5D2M - chains A and E of the 5 polymer chains in the assembly; structure by X-ray diffraction, 2.40 A resolution.

# Chain A
Name: SUMO-conjugating enzyme UBC9
Organism: Homo sapiens
Notes: EC 6.3.2.-
UniProtKB: P63279 (UBC9_HUMAN); numbering as in UniProt (aligned over 1-158)
Chain sequence (161 residues; numbered -2 to 158; the number before each row is that of its first residue; numbers below 1 keep their minus sign (Gly-2 is residue -2)):
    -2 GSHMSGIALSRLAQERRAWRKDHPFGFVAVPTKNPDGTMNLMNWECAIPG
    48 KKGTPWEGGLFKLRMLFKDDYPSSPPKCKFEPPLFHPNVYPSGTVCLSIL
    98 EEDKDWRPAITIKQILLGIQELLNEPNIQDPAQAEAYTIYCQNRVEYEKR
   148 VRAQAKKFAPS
Disordered / not traced: -2 to 0, 158
Differences from the reference sequence: expression tag (-2 to 0); engineered mutation Arg14 (Lys in P63279)
Swiss-Prot annotation at these positions:
  - region: Arg13, Ala15 to Lys18 (Interaction with SUMO1)
  - active site: Cys93 (Glycyl thioester intermediate)
  - site: Ile4 (Interaction with RANBP2), Val25 (Interaction with RANBP2), Leu57 (Interaction with RANBP2), Asp100, Lys101 (Substrate binding)
  - modified residue: Ser2 (N-acetylserine), Lys65 (N6-acetyllysine), Ser71 (Phosphoserine)
  - cross-link (Glycyl lysine isopeptide (Lys-Gly)): Lys18 (interchain with G-Cter in SUMO2), Lys48 (interchain with G-Cter in SUMO2), Lys49 (interchain with G-Cter in SUMO1), Lys101 (interchain with G-Cter in SUMO2)
  - mutagenesis: Arg17 to Lys18 (Impairs binding to SUMO1 and catalytic activity), Phe22 (F22A: Impairs binding to RANBP2), Val25 (V25A: Impairs binding to RANBP2), Val27 (V27A: Impairs binding to RANBP2), Glu42 (E42A: Slightly impairs binding to RANBP2), Lys48 (K48A: Slightly impairs binding to RANBP2), Glu54 (E54A: Slightly impairs binding to RANBP2), Leu57 (L57A: Impairs binding to RANBP2), Lys59 (K59A: Impairs binding to RANBP2), Arg61 (R61A: Slightly impairs binding to RANBP2), Asn85 (N85Q: Impairs catalytic activity), Tyr87 (Y87A: Impairs catalytic activity), 3 further mutagenesis entries in UniProt

# Chain E
Name: Small ubiquitin-related modifier 2
Organism: Homo sapiens
UniProtKB: P61956 (SUMO2_HUMAN); numbering as in UniProt (aligned over 15-93)
Chain sequence (83 residues; row label = number of the first residue in the row):
    11 GSHMNDHINLKVAGQDGSVVQFKIKRHTPLSKLMKAYCERQGLSMRQIRF
    61 RFDGQPINETDTPAQLEMEDEDTIDVFQQQTGG
Disordered / not traced: 11-13
Differences from the reference sequence: expression tag (11-14)
Swiss-Prot annotation at these positions:
  - cross-link: Lys21 (Glycyl lysine isopeptide (Lys-Gly) (interchain with G-Cter in SUMO2)), Gly93 (Glycyl lysine isopeptide (Gly-Lys) (interchain with K-? in acceptor proteins))
  - mutagenesis: Lys33 (K33E: Significantly impairs sumoylation of MTA1), Lys35 (K35E: Significantly impairs sumoylation of MTA1), Lys42 (K42E: Significantly impairs sumoylation of MTA1)
What the authors report for this chain:
  - mutagenesis - D63R: decreased catalytic activity

# Interface between chain A and chain E
Pairs across the interface (23; chain A residue first):
  Arg13(A) with Asp63(E), salt bridge
  Arg17(A) with Phe62(E); Glu77(E), hydrogen bond (side chain-backbone); Met78(E); Glu79(E), salt bridge; Glu81(E); Asp82(E), salt bridge; Thr83(E), hydrogen bond (backbone-backbone)
  Lys18(A) with Lys21(E), hydrogen bond (backbone-side chain); Glu81(E), salt bridge; Thr83(E), hydrogen bond (backbone-side chain)
  His20(A) with Thr83(E); Asp85(E), salt bridge
  Phe22(A) with Ala23(E); Gly24(E); Gln25(E); Asp85(E); Val86(E); Phe87(E), hydrophobic
  Val25(A) with Asp63(E); Gly64(E)
  Val27(A) with Asp63(E)
  Pro157(A) with Arg61(E)
Also at the interface, not in a pair above, chain A (12 interface residues in all): Gly23, Phe24, Ala26, Lys49

# Summary
12 residues of chain A face 17 of chain E across their interface; the contacts include 4 hydrogen bonds and 5
salt bridges. Among the polar pairs are Arg13(A)-Asp63(E), Arg17(A)-Glu79(E) and Arg17(A)-Asp82(E). The paper
reports that D63R of chain E reduces catalytic activity.
Chain A is SUMO-conjugating enzyme UBC9 and chain E is Small ubiquitin-related modifier 2, both from Homo
sapiens; the structure, Complex between human SUMO2-RANGAP1, UBC9 and ZNF451, was determined by X-ray
diffraction.
